Entry 3BL9 (X-ray diffraction, 1.80 A resolution); this record covers chains A and B.

== Chain A (and B) ==
Protein: Scavenger mRNA-decapping enzyme DcpS
Organism: Homo sapiens
Notes: EC 3.-.-.-; chain B of this document is another copy of the same molecule, construct and numbering; everything in this record applies to it too
UniProt: Q96C86 (DCPS_HUMAN); numbering as in UniProt (aligned over 38-337)
Chain sequence (301 residues; row label = number of the first residue in the row):
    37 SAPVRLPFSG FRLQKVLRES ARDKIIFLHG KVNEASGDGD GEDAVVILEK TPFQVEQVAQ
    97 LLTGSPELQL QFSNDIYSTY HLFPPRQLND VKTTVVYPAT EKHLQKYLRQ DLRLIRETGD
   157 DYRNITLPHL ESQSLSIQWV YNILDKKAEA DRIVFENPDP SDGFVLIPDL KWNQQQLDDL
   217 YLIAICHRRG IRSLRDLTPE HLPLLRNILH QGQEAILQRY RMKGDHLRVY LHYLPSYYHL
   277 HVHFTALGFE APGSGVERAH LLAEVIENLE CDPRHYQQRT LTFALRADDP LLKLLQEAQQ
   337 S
Unresolved in the structure: 37-41, 71-77, 335-337 (chain B: 37-39, 70-77, 337)
Differences from the reference sequence: expression tag (37)
Residues lining bound ligands: DD2 (5-{[1-(2,3-dichlorobenzyl)piperidin-4-yl]methoxy}quinazoline-2,4-diamine): Arg54, Phe63, Lys142, Tyr143, Trp175, Ile179, Glu185, Arg188, Ile203, Pro204, Asp205, Leu206, Ile219, Ser272, Tyr273
Curated features (UniProtKB/Swiss-Prot):
  - motif: Lys142 to Thr154 (nuclear export sequence (NES)), His275 to His279 (Histidine triad motif)
  - active site: His277 (Nucleophile)
  - binding site (substrate): Trp175, Glu185, Asp205, Lys207, His268 to His279
  - modified residue: Ser101 (Phosphoserine), Lys138 (N6-acetyllysine), Lys142 (N6-acetyllysine)
  - natural variant: Thr316 (T316M: In ARS)
  - mutagenesis: Arg58 (R58A: Increases decapping activity to 125% of wild-type), Ile61 (I61A: No effect), Phe63 (F63A: No effect), Ile83 (I83A: Strongly reduces decapping activity), Glu85 (E85A: Reduces decapping activity), Phe108 (F108A: Reduces decapping activity), Asn110 (N110A: Loss of decapping activity), Tyr113 (Y113A: Loss of decapping activity), Lys128 (K128A: No effect), Lys138 (K138D: Increases decapping activity to 250% of wild-type), Arg145 (R145A: Increases decapping activity to 180% of wild-type), Gln146 (Q146P: Increases decapping activity to 140% of wild-type), 16 further mutagenesis entries in UniProt

== Chain A / chain B interface ==
Residue-residue contacts - 184 pairs, chain A then chain B:
  Leu42(A) - Leu104(B)  hydrophobic
  Leu42(A) - Tyr116(B)
  Pro43(A) - Tyr116(B)
  Phe47(A) - Leu98(B)  hydrophobic
  Phe47(A) - Thr99(B)
  Leu49(A) - Val91(B)  hydrophobic
  Val52(A) - Val91(B)  hydrophobic
  Glu55(A) - Phe89(B)
  Ala57(A) - Pro88(B)  hydrophobic
  Arg58(A) - Arg58(B)
  Arg58(A) - Asp59(B)  salt bridge
  Arg58(A) - Glu286(B)  salt bridge
  Asp59(A) - Arg58(B)  salt bridge
  Asp59(A) - Asp59(B)
  Asp59(A) - Lys60(B)  hydrogen bond (backbone-side chain)
  Lys60(A) - Asp59(B)  hydrogen bond (side chain-backbone)
  Lys60(A) - Lys60(B)
  Lys60(A) - Glu85(B)  salt bridge
  Lys60(A) - Lys86(B)
  Lys60(A) - Thr87(B)
  Lys60(A) - Pro88(B)
  Lys60(A) - Phe89(B)
  Ile62(A) - Phe89(B)  hydrophobic
  Leu64(A) - Val94(B)  hydrophobic
  Leu64(A) - Leu98(B)  hydrophobic
  Leu84(A) - Phe89(B)
  Leu84(A) - Val94(B)  hydrophobic
  Leu84(A) - Leu118(B)  hydrophobic
  Glu85(A) - Lys60(B)  salt bridge
  Lys86(A) - Lys60(B)
  Lys86(A) - Lys86(B)
  Lys86(A) - Thr87(B)  hydrogen bond (side chain-backbone)
  Lys86(A) - Phe89(B)
  Lys86(A) - Leu124(B)  hydrogen bond (side chain-backbone)
  Thr87(A) - Lys86(B)  hydrogen bond (backbone-side chain)
  Pro88(A) - Ala57(B)  hydrophobic
  Phe89(A) - Lys60(B)
  Phe89(A) - Ile62(B)  hydrophobic
  Phe89(A) - Leu84(B)
  Phe89(A) - Glu85(B)
  Phe89(A) - Lys86(B)
  Phe89(A) - Val127(B)  hydrophobic
  Val91(A) - Leu49(B)  hydrophobic
  Val91(A) - Val52(B)  hydrophobic
  Glu92(A) - Leu49(B)
  Val94(A) - Leu64(B)  hydrophobic
  Val94(A) - Leu84(B)  hydrophobic
  Leu98(A) - Leu42(B)
  Leu98(A) - Val82(B)  hydrophobic
  Thr99(A) - Gly46(B)
  Thr99(A) - Phe47(B)  hydrogen bond (side chain-backbone)
  Gly100(A) - Arg41(B)
  Pro102(A) - Val40(B)
  Glu103(A) - Arg122(B)  salt bridge
  Leu104(A) - Val40(B)
  Leu104(A) - Leu42(B)  hydrophobic
  Gln105(A) - Arg122(B)
  Ile112(A) - Val131(B)
  Ile112(A) - Val132(B)
  Ile112(A) - Tyr133(B)  hydrogen bond (backbone-backbone)
  Ile112(A) - Pro134(B)
  Ile112(A) - His139(B)
  Tyr113(A) - Val131(B)
  Tyr113(A) - His139(B)  hydrogen bond
  Ser114(A) - Thr129(B)
  Ser114(A) - Thr130(B)
  Ser114(A) - Val131(B)  hydrogen bond (backbone-backbone)
  Thr115(A) - Thr129(B)
  Thr115(A) - Thr130(B)
  Tyr116(A) - Arg41(B)  hydrogen bond (side chain-backbone)
  Tyr116(A) - Leu42(B)
  Tyr116(A) - Pro43(B)
  Tyr116(A) - Val127(B)
  Tyr116(A) - Lys128(B)
  Tyr116(A) - Thr129(B)  hydrogen bond (backbone-backbone)
  Tyr116(A) - Val131(B)  hydrophobic
  His117(A) - Asp126(B)  salt bridge
  His117(A) - Val127(B)
  Leu118(A) - Leu84(B)  hydrophobic
  Leu118(A) - Asn125(B)
  Leu118(A) - Asp126(B)
  Leu118(A) - Val127(B)  hydrogen bond (backbone-backbone)
  Leu118(A) - Thr129(B)
  Phe119(A) - Arg122(B)
  Phe119(A) - Asp126(B)
  Pro120(A) - Asn125(B)
  Pro120(A) - Val127(B)  hydrophobic
  Arg122(A) - Glu103(B)  salt bridge
  Arg122(A) - Phe119(B)
  Leu124(A) - Lys86(B)
  Asn125(A) - Leu118(B)
  Asn125(A) - Pro120(B)
  Asn125(A) - Asn125(B)
  Asp126(A) - His117(B)  salt bridge
  Asp126(A) - Leu118(B)  hydrogen bond (side chain-backbone)
  Asp126(A) - Phe119(B)
  Val127(A) - Phe89(B)  hydrophobic
  Val127(A) - Tyr116(B)
  Val127(A) - His117(B)
  Val127(A) - Leu118(B)  hydrogen bond (backbone-backbone)
  Val127(A) - Pro120(B)  hydrophobic
  Lys128(A) - Gln107(B)
  Lys128(A) - Thr115(B)
  Lys128(A) - Tyr116(B)
  Thr129(A) - Ser114(B)
  Thr129(A) - Thr115(B)  hydrogen bond (backbone-side chain)
  Thr129(A) - Tyr116(B)  hydrogen bond (backbone-backbone)
  Thr129(A) - Leu118(B)
  Thr130(A) - Ser114(B)
  Thr130(A) - Thr115(B)  hydrogen bond
  Val131(A) - Ile112(B)
  Val131(A) - Tyr113(B)
  Val131(A) - Ser114(B)  hydrogen bond (backbone-backbone)
  Val131(A) - Tyr116(B)  hydrophobic
  Val132(A) - Ile112(B)
  Val132(A) - Tyr113(B)  hydrophobic
  Tyr133(A) - Ile112(B)  hydrogen bond (backbone-backbone)
  Pro134(A) - Ile112(B)
  His139(A) - Ile112(B)
  His139(A) - Tyr113(B)
  Leu148(A) - His262(B)
  Leu148(A) - Leu283(B)
  Arg149(A) - Asp261(B)
  Arg149(A) - His262(B)  hydrogen bond
  Arg149(A) - Leu283(B)
  Leu150(A) - Asp261(B)  hydrogen bond (backbone-backbone)
  Leu150(A) - Leu263(B)
  Leu150(A) - Leu283(B)  hydrophobic
  Arg152(A) - Ala299(B)
  Arg152(A) - Glu303(B)  salt bridge
  Gln174(A) - Asp111(B)
  Trp175(A) - Asn110(B)  hydrogen bond (backbone-side chain)
  Trp175(A) - Tyr113(B)
  Asn178(A) - Asn110(B)  hydrogen bond
  Asn178(A) - Asp111(B)
  Ile179(A) - Asn110(B)
  Ala184(A) - Asn110(B)
  Glu185(A) - Phe108(B)
  Glu185(A) - Asn110(B)  hydrogen bond
  Arg188(A) - Gln107(B)
  Arg188(A) - Phe108(B)
  Leu206(A) - Phe108(B)  hydrophobic
  Leu206(A) - Thr115(B)
  Trp208(A) - Gln107(B)  hydrogen bond (backbone-side chain)
  Asn209(A) - Gln107(B)
  Gln210(A) - Gln107(B)
  Gln211(A) - His117(B)
  Asp214(A) - Glu55(B)
  Asp215(A) - Ala57(B)
  Asp261(A) - Arg149(B)
  Asp261(A) - Leu150(B)  hydrogen bond (backbone-backbone)
  Asp261(A) - Gln332(B)
  His262(A) - Arg149(B)  hydrogen bond
  Leu263(A) - Leu150(B)
  Arg264(A) - Glu293(B)  salt bridge
  Leu283(A) - Leu148(B)
  Leu283(A) - Arg149(B)
  Leu283(A) - Leu150(B)
  Leu283(A) - Glu293(B)
  Glu286(A) - Ser56(B)  hydrogen bond
  Glu286(A) - Arg58(B)  salt bridge
  Ser290(A) - Gly291(B)
  Ser290(A) - Val292(B)  hydrogen bond (backbone-backbone)
  Gly291(A) - Ser290(B)
  Val292(A) - Ser290(B)  hydrogen bond (backbone-backbone)
  Val292(A) - Val292(B)
  Val292(A) - Ala295(B)
  Val292(A) - Leu297(B)  hydrophobic
  Glu293(A) - Arg264(B)  salt bridge
  Glu293(A) - Leu283(B)
  Ala295(A) - Val292(B)
  Leu297(A) - Thr318(B)
  Ala299(A) - Arg152(B)
  Glu303(A) - Arg152(B)  salt bridge
  Glu303(A) - Arg315(B)
  Glu303(A) - Thr316(B)
  Asn304(A) - Arg315(B)  hydrogen bond
  Cys307(A) - Arg315(B)
  Arg315(A) - Glu303(B)
  Arg315(A) - Asn304(B)  hydrogen bond
  Arg315(A) - Cys307(B)  hydrogen bond
  Thr316(A) - Glu303(B)
  Thr318(A) - Leu297(B)
  Gln332(A) - Asp261(B)
Interface residues without a listed pair, chain A (99 interface residues in all): Gly46, Ile61, Val82, Ala95, Gln123, Lys142, Tyr143, Gly284, Phe285, Glu300, Ala320
Interface residues without a listed pair, chain B (86 interface residues in all): Arg54, Ile61, Ser109, Arg145, His296, Glu300, Ala320

== In short ==
Chain A and chain B form an interface of 99 and 86 residues respectively, with 33 hydrogen bonds and 14 salt
bridges. Polar pairs include Arg58(A)-Asp59(B), Arg58(A)-Glu286(B) and Lys60(A)-Glu85(B). Ligands of chain A:
compound DD2.
Both chains are Scavenger mRNA-decapping enzyme DcpS (Homo sapiens). Entry 3BL9 (Synthetic Gene Encoded DcpS
bound to inhibitor DG157493) was determined by X-ray diffraction together with 3BL7 and 3BLA from the same
study.
